Entry 8C24 (X-ray diffraction, 2.10 A resolution); this record covers chains C and E of the 6 polymer chains in the assembly.

# Chain C (and E)
Molecule: Antitoxin ParD1
From: Mycobacterium tuberculosis H37Rv
Notes: chain E of this document is another copy of the same molecule, construct and numbering; everything in this record applies to it too
UniProtKB: P9WIJ7 (PARD1_MYCTU); residues 0-82 here correspond to UniProt positions 1-83 (UniProt number = residue number + 1)
Chain sequence (83 residues; numbered 0 to 82; the number before each row is that of its first residue; numbering starts at 0):
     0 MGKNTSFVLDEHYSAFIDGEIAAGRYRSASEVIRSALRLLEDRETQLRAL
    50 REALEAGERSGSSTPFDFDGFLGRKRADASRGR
Unresolved in the structure: 0-1, 81-82 (chain E: 0-3, 55-82)

# How chain C and chain E interact
Contacting residue pairs - 54 pairs, chain C then chain E:
  Lys2(C) - Glu10(E)
  Asn3(C) - Leu8(E)
  Asn3(C) - Asp9(E)
  Thr4(C) - Val7(E)
  Thr4(C) - Leu8(E)  hydrogen bond (backbone-backbone)
  Thr4(C) - Ser13(E)  hydrogen bond
  Ser5(C) - Phe6(E)
  Phe6(C) - Ser5(E)
  Phe6(C) - Phe6(E)  hydrogen bond (backbone-backbone)
  Phe6(C) - Leu8(E)  hydrophobic
  Phe6(C) - Ala28(E)  hydrophobic
  Phe6(C) - Ile32(E)  hydrophobic
  Val7(C) - Thr4(E)
  Leu8(C) - Thr4(E)  hydrogen bond (backbone-backbone)
  Leu8(C) - Phe6(E)  hydrophobic
  Leu8(C) - Leu36(E)  hydrophobic
  His11(C) - Glu40(E)  salt bridge
  Tyr12(C) - Arg33(E)
  Tyr12(C) - Leu36(E)  hydrophobic
  Tyr12(C) - Arg37(E)
  Tyr12(C) - Glu40(E)
  Ser13(C) - Thr4(E)
  Phe15(C) - Glu40(E)
  Asp17(C) - Thr4(E)
  Glu19(C) - Glu43(E)
  Glu19(C) - Arg47(E)  salt bridge
  Ala22(C) - Arg47(E)
  Arg24(C) - Glu43(E)  salt bridge
  Arg24(C) - Arg50(E)
  Tyr25(C) - Leu39(E)
  Tyr25(C) - Glu43(E)  hydrogen bond
  Ala28(C) - Thr4(E)
  Val31(C) - Leu39(E)
  Ile32(C) - Phe6(E)  hydrophobic
  Ile32(C) - Leu36(E)  hydrophobic
  Arg33(C) - Asp9(E)  salt bridge
  Arg33(C) - Tyr12(E)
  Ala35(C) - Ala35(E)
  Ala35(C) - Leu39(E)  hydrophobic
  Leu36(C) - Leu8(E)  hydrophobic
  Leu36(C) - Tyr12(E)  hydrophobic
  Leu36(C) - Phe15(E)
  Leu36(C) - Ala35(E)  hydrophobic
  Arg37(C) - Tyr12(E)  hydrogen bond
  Leu38(C) - Leu38(E)
  Leu38(C) - Arg42(E)
  Leu39(C) - Tyr25(E)
  Leu39(C) - Val31(E)
  Leu39(C) - Ser34(E)
  Leu39(C) - Leu38(E)  hydrophobic
  Glu40(C) - Phe15(E)
  Arg42(C) - Leu38(E)
  Glu43(C) - Glu19(E)
  Glu43(C) - Arg24(E)  salt bridge
Other interface residues (no listed pair), chain C (31 interface residues in all): Asp9, Ser29, Arg50
Other interface residues (no listed pair), chain E (29 interface residues in all): Ile16

# Summary
31 residues of chain C face 29 of chain E across their interface, with 6 hydrogen bonds and 5 salt bridges.
Polar contacts include His11(C)-Glu40(E), Glu19(C)-Arg47(E) and Arg24(C)-Glu43(E).
Chain C and chain E are both Antitoxin ParD1 (Mycobacterium tuberculosis H37Rv); the structure, ParDE1
toxin-antitoxin complex from Mycobacterium tuberculosis (rv1960c-rv1959c), was determined by X-ray diffraction
together with 8C26 from the same study.
